Entry 3QT8 (X-ray diffraction, 2.10 A resolution); this record covers chains A and B.

Chain A (and B):
Protein: Mevalonate diphosphate decarboxylase
Source organism: Staphylococcus epidermidis
Notes: EC 4.1.1.33; chain B of this document is another copy of the same molecule, construct and numbering; everything in this record applies to it too
UniProtKB: Q9FD73 (Q9FD73_STAEP); numbering as in UniProt (aligned over 1-327)
Chain sequence (332 residues; numbered -4 to 327; the number before each row is that of its first residue; numbers below 1 keep their minus sign (Gly-4 is residue -4)):
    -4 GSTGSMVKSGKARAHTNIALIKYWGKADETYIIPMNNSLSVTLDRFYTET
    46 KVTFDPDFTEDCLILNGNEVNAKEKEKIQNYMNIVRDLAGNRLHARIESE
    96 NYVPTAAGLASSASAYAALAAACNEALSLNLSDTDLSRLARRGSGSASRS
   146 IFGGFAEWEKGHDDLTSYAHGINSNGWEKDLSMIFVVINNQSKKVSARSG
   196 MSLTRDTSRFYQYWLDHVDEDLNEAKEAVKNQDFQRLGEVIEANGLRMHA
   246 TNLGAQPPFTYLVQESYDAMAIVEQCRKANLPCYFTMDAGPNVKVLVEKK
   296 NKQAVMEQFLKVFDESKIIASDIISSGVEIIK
Not modelled in the structure: 184-187 (chain B: -4 to 1, 184-188)
Construct notes: expression tag (-4 to 0); engineered mutation Ala192 (Ser in Q9FD73)
Ligand contacts: 6-fluoromevalonate 5-diphosphate (FM0; (3R)-3-(fluoromethyl)-3-hydroxy-5-{[(S)-hydroxy(phosphonooxy)phosphoryl]oxy}pentanoic acid): Ala14, Lys17, Tyr18, Trp19, Lys21, Ile27, Ser107, Ser139, Gly140, Ser141, Arg144, Ala192, Arg193, Met196, Met243, Asp283, Ala284
From the paper describing this entry:
  - mutagenesis - S192A (103-fold): decreased catalytic activity
  - mutagenesis - S192A: unchanged binding to MVAPP
  - conformationally variable residues: Arg144
  - catalytic residues: Arg144 (citing earlier work)

Chain A / chain B interface:
Contacting residue pairs (38; chain A residue first):
  Arg204(A) with Glu237(B), salt bridge; Leu241(B)
  Phe205(A) with Tyr208(B); Leu241(B), hydrophobic; Arg242(B)
  Tyr208(A) with Phe205(B); Tyr208(B), hydrophobic
  Glu237(A) with Arg204(B), salt bridge
  Ala238(A) with Phe205(B)
  Leu241(A) with Arg204(B); Phe205(B); Leu248(B); Pro253(B), hydrophobic
  Arg242(A) with Phe205(B)
  His244(A) with Leu248(B)
  Ala245(A) with Leu248(B)
  Leu248(A) with Leu241(B); His244(B); Ala245(B); Tyr262(B)
  Gln251(A) with Glu269(B); Arg272(B), hydrogen bond
  Pro252(A) with Ala266(B), hydrophobic
  Pro253(A) with Leu241(B), hydrophobic; Tyr262(B); Met265(B), hydrophobic; Phe280(B)
  Phe254(A) with Tyr262(B), hydrophobic
  Thr255(A) with Tyr262(B)
  Leu257(A) with Leu248(B), hydrophobic
  Tyr262(A) with Leu248(B); Pro253(B); Phe254(B), hydrophobic; Thr255(B)
  Met265(A) with Pro253(B), hydrophobic
  Glu269(A) with Gln251(B)
  Arg272(A) with Gln251(B), hydrogen bond
  Phe280(A) with Pro253(B)
Interface residues without a listed pair, chain A (22 interface residues in all): Ala266
Interface residues without a listed pair, chain B (22 interface residues in all): Ala238, Pro252, Leu257

Overview:
Chain A and chain B each contribute 22 residues to their interface, with 2 hydrogen bonds and 2 salt bridges.
Polar contacts include Arg204(A)-Glu237(B) and Gln251(A)-Arg272(B). Bound to chain A: 6-fluoromevalonate
5-diphosphate. The paper reports the catalytic residue Arg144(A); S192A of chain A reduces catalytic activity.
Chain A and chain B are both Mevalonate diphosphate decarboxylase (Staphylococcus epidermidis); the structure,
Crystal structure of mutant S192A Staphylococcus epidermidis mevalonate diphosphate decarboxylase complexed
with inhibitor 6-FMVAPP, was determined by X-ray diffraction (same publication as 3QT5 and 3QT6).
